7M48 - chains A and T of the 4 polymer chains in the assembly; structure by X-ray diffraction, 1.93 A resolution.

# Chain A
Protein: DNA polymerase lambda
Organism: Homo sapiens
Notes: EC 2.7.7.7, 4.2.99.-
Reference sequence: Q9UGP5 (DPOLL_HUMAN); numbering as in UniProt; present here: 242-464, 470-575
Chain sequence (329 residues; numbered 242 to 575; 5 numbers in that range are skipped by the numbering (no residue carries them; nothing is unmodelled there); the number before each row is that of its first residue):
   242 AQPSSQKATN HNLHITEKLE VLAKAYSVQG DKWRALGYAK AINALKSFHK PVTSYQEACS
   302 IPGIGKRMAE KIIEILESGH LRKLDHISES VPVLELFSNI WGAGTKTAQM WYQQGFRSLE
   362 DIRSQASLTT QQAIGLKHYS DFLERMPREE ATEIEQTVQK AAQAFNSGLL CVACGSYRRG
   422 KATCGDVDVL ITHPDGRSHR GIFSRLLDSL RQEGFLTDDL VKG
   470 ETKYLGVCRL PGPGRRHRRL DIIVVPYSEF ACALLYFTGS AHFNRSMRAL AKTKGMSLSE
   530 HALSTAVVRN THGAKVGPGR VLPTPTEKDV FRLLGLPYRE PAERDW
Unresolved in the structure: 242-250
Differences from the reference sequence: conflict Lys-463 (Ser in Q9UGP5), Gly-464 (Gln in Q9UGP5), Thr-471 (Gln in Q9UGP5); engineered mutation Ala-543 (Cys in Q9UGP5)
Metal / ion sites: Na+ site 1: Cys-300, Ile-302, Ile-305 (shared with 1 residue of chain D); Na+ site 2: Ser-339, Ile-341, Ala-344 (shared with 1 residue of chain P); Na+ site 3: Asp-427, Asp-429, Asp-490 (shared with 2 residues of chain P); Mg2+: Asp-427, Asp-429 (together with oxalate ion) (shared with 1 residue of chain P)
Ligand contacts: oxalate ion (OXL): Gly-416, Ser-417, Arg-420, Asp-427, Asp-429

# Chain T
Molecule: 11-nt DNA strand
Sequence (11 nucleotides; row label = number of the first residue in the row):
     1 CGGCAGTACT G

# Chain A / chain T interface
Pairs across the interface (25):
  Trp-274(A) / DC4(T)  stacking on the base
  Gln-372(A) / DT10(T)  sugar contact
  Val-462(A) / DC9(T)  phosphate contact
  Val-462(A) / DT10(T)  phosphate contact
  Lys-463(A) / DT10(T)  hydrogen bond to the phosphate
  Gly-464(A) / DC9(T)  phosphate contact
  Glu-470(A) / DC9(T)  hydrogen bond to the phosphate
  Thr-471(A) / DA8(T)  phosphate contact
  Thr-471(A) / DC9(T)  hydrogen bond to the phosphate
  Lys-472(A) / DA8(T)  hydrogen bond to the sugar
  Lys-472(A) / DC9(T)  hydrogen bond to the phosphate
  Tyr-505(A) / DG6(T)  base contact
  Arg-514(A) / DA5(T)  salt bridge to the phosphate
  Arg-517(A) / DA5(T)  hydrogen bond to the base
  Arg-517(A) / DG6(T)  hydrogen bond to the base
  Ala-518(A) / DA5(T)  sugar contact
  Lys-521(A) / DC4(T)  salt bridge to the phosphate
  Lys-521(A) / DG6(T)  salt bridge to the phosphate
  Leu-527(A) / DG6(T)  sugar contact
  Ser-528(A) / DG6(T)  phosphate contact
  Ser-528(A) / DT7(T)  sugar contact
  Glu-529(A) / DT7(T)  sugar contact
  His-530(A) / DT7(T)  hydrogen bond to the phosphate
  His-530(A) / DA8(T)  salt bridge to the phosphate
  His-541(A) / DG3(T)  phosphate contact
Interface residues without a listed pair, chain A (20 interface residues in all): Leu-277, Ser-526

# Summary
Chain A and chain T form an interface of 20 and 8 residues respectively; the contacts include 8 hydrogen
bonds, 4 salt bridges and 1 aromatic stacking contact. Polar contacts include Arg-517(A)/DA5(T),
Arg-517(A)/DG6(T) and Lys-472(A)/DA8(T). Bound to chain A: oxalate ion.
Chain A is DNA polymerase lambda (Homo sapiens) and chain T is an 11-nt DNA strand; the structure, DNA
Polymerase Lambda, TTP:At Mg2+ Product State Ternary Complex, 960 min, was determined by X-ray diffraction
(same publication as 7M43, 7M44, 7M45, 7M46, 7M47, 7M49 and 12 further entries).
